8ZET - chains b and r of the 17 polymer chains in the assembly; structure by electron microscopy, 3.20 A resolution.

# Chain b
Protein: Photosystem I P700 chlorophyll a apoprotein A2
Source organism: Thalassiosira pseudonana CCMP1335
Notes: EC 1.97.1.12
Reference sequence: A0T0M9 (PSAB_THAPS); residues 2-733 here = UniProt positions 2-733
Sequence (732 residues; row label = number of the first residue in the row):
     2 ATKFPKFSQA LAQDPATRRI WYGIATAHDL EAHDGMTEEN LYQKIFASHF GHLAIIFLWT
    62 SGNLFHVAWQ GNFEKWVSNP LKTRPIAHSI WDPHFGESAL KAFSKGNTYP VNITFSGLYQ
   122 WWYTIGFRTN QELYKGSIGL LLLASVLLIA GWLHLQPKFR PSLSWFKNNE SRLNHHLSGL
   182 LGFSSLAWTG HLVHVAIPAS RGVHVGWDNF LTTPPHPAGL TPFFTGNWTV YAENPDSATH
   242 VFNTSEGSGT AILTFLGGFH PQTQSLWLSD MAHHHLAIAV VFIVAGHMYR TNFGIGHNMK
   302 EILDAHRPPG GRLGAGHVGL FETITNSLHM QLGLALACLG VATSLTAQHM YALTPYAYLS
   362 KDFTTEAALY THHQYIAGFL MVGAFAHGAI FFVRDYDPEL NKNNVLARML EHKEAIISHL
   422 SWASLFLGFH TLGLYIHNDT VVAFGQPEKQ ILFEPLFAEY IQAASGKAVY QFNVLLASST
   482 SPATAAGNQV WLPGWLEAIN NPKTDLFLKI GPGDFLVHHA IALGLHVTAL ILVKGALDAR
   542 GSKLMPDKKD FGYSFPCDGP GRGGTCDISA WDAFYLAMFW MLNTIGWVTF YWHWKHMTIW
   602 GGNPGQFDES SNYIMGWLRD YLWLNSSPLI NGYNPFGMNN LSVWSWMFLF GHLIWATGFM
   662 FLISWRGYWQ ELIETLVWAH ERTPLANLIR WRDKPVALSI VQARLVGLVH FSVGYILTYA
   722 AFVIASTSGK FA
Ion coordination: chlorophyll a Mg (32 sites), coordinated by H29, H50, H53, H67, H89, D93, H95, H155, H176, H177, H192, H195, H274, H275, H276, H288 and 16 more; 4Fe-4S cluster Fe near C558 (its only coordinating residue here)
Small-molecule neighbours:
  - Fucoxanthin (A86; (3S,3'S,5R,5'R,6S,6'R,8'R)-3,5'-dihydroxy-8-oxo-6',7'-didehydro-5,5',6,6',7,8-hexahydro-5,6-epoxy-beta,beta-caroten-3'- yl acetate): T226, G227, N228, V285
  - beta-carotene (BCR), molecule 1: G52, I56, L149
  - beta-carotene (BCR), molecule 2: L54, I57, F58, W60, G180, L181, F184, S185
  - beta-carotene (BCR), molecule 3: L187, L221, F224, F225, V281, I284, V285, H288
  - beta-carotene (BCR), molecule 4: M331, G334, L335, A338, V342, M382, A385, F386, G389, F393, A537
  - beta-carotene (BCR), molecule 5: F386, L407, M410, V534, L538
  - beta-carotene (BCR), molecule 6: W647, M648, F651, W670, L677
  - beta-carotene (BCR), molecule 7: T684, P685, L686
  - chlorophyll a (CLA), molecule 1: F5, F8, I25, A28, H29, L31, H34, S49, H53, I56
  - chlorophyll a (CLA), molecule 2: T18, I21, W22, I674, L677, V678, H681, I690, R691, W692, R693, D694, P696, V697
  - chlorophyll a (CLA), molecule 3: W22, F651, L654, I655, T658, M661, F662, L699, V707, V710, H711, V714
  - chlorophyll a (CLA), molecule 4: I25, A26, T27, A28, H29, D30, H330, L333, L337, F380, L381, V383, G384, A387, H388, I391, R395, Y554, W572, F575, V710, V714
  - chlorophyll a (CLA), molecule 5: H29, L31, Y43, I46, S49, H50, H53, L54, I57, F167, R173, H177, L181, L329, Q332, L333, A336, L337, L340
  - chlorophyll a (CLA), molecule 6: H29, H53, I56, I57, W60, F380, L381
  - chlorophyll a (CLA), molecule 7: F47, H50, F51, L54, W166, F167, N169, S172, R173, H176, H177, G180, L181, L182, F283, L340, A343, L346
  - chlorophyll a (CLA), molecule 8: F47, F51, V147, I150, A151, L154, H155, K159, F160, P162, W166
  - chlorophyll a (CLA), molecule 9: I56, L59, W60, S62, G63, F66, H67, W70, Q71, H89, S90, W92, L142
  - chlorophyll a (CLA), molecule 10: W60, T61, S117, G118, L119, W122, S185, A343, T344, T347, M351, Y357, L370, H373, H374, I377, L381
  - chlorophyll a (CLA), molecule 11: W60, N64, H67, V68, A88, H89, N113, I114, T115, F116, S117, L119, V644, W645, M648
  - chlorophyll a (CLA), molecule 12: W60, N64, F116, S117, L119, A369, L370, T372, H373, Y376, I377, F380, W645, I717, Y720, A721, V724, I725
  - chlorophyll a (CLA), molecule 13: T61, L65, W122, W123, L141, W208, F211, L212
  - chlorophyll a (CLA), molecule 14: H89, S90, I91, W92, D93, P94, H95, F96, F104, N113, S643, V644, W647
  - chlorophyll a (CLA), molecule 15: W122, T125, I126, L181, L182, S185, S186, W189, M272, H275, H276, I279, L346, T347, H350, M351, P356, Y357
  - chlorophyll a (CLA), molecule 16: I126, G127, F128, E133, G137, G140, L143, V147, S185, A188, W189, G191, H192, H195, V196, V206, G207, W208, F211
  - chlorophyll a (CLA), molecule 17: W166, N169, S172, H176, T292, N293, F294
  - chlorophyll a (CLA), molecule 18: N170, R173, L174, H177, L178, M300, L304, F322, I325, T326, L335, A336, C339, L340, A343
  - chlorophyll a (CLA), molecule 19: L174, L178, L182, V282, F283, A286, M289, Y290, M300, I303, L304
  - chlorophyll a (CLA), molecule 20: N175, H176, S179, G180, F184, I284, H288, Y290, T292, F294, I296
  - chlorophyll a (CLA), molecule 21: F184, L187, A188, T190, G191, V194, H195, F211, L212, T213, T214, P215, P216, H217, G220, L221, Y232, I253, L254, L277
  - chlorophyll a (CLA), molecule 22: F224, G227, W229, T230, Y232, A233, L254, T255, F256, H274, L277, A278, V281, V491, W492
  - chlorophyll a (CLA), molecule 23: T255, F256, G258, G259, L267, D271, M272, H274, H275, A278, I279, H350, L354, W492, W496
  - chlorophyll a (CLA), molecule 24: V285, A286, H288, M289, I296, G297, H298
  - chlorophyll a (CLA), molecule 25: M289, H298, E302, I303, A306, H307
  - chlorophyll a (CLA), molecule 26: I303, L304, H307, L314, H318, L321, I325, M331, V406, L407, M410
  - chlorophyll a (CLA), molecule 27: A306, H307, R308, P309, P310, R313, L314
  - chlorophyll a (CLA), molecule 28: R313, L314, G315, V406, R409, M410, E412, H413, A416, I417, H420
  - chlorophyll a (CLA), molecule 29: C339, V342, L346, Q349, H350, Y352, A353, L354, L507, F508
  - chlorophyll a (CLA), molecule 30: V342, S345, L346, Q349, Q375, G379, M382, F386, L526, T529, A530, L533, M582, T585, I586
  - chlorophyll a (CLA), molecule 31: Q349, Y352, Y371, F458, A459, I462, Q463, F508, L509, I511, H519, I522, L526, V589, Y592, W593, K596, H597
  - chlorophyll a (CLA), molecule 32: A416, H420, W423
  - chlorophyll a (CLA), molecule 33: I417, H420, L421, W423, A424, A523, L526, H527
  - chlorophyll a (CLA), molecule 34: S419, H420, S422, W423, L426
  - chlorophyll a (CLA), molecule 35: S422, S425, L426, G429, F430, L433, L524, V528, L531, I532, L577, F580, W581
  - chlorophyll a (CLA), molecule 36: W423, L426, F427, F430, H431
  - chlorophyll a (CLA), molecule 37: F427, L428, F454, E455, P456, L457, F458, A459, D515, F516, H519, H520, A523, H527
  - chlorophyll a (CLA), molecule 38: H431, G434, L435, I437, H438, T441, V442, K450, I452
  - chlorophyll a (CLA), molecule 39: T432, L433, Y436, A521, L524, N584, W588, F591, I615, W618, L619, L623, S627, I631, F649, H653, W656, F712, Y716, T719, Y720, F723
  - chlorophyll a (CLA), molecule 40: L433, I437, D440, L524, F580, W581, N584, W588, I615, L619, W656, F712
  - chlorophyll a (CLA), molecule 41: F458, Y461, F473
  - chlorophyll a (CLA), molecule 42: I462, A465, S466, L476, L477, W492, L493, W496, F508
  - chlorophyll a (CLA), molecule 43: L476, P483, A484, A487, G488, V491, W492
  - chlorophyll a (CLA), molecule 44: L619, L623, W624
  - chlorophyll a (CLA), molecule 45: W647, L650, F651, H653, L654, W656, A657
  - chlorophyll a (CLA), molecule 46: L654, A657, T658, F660, M661, I664, S665, Y669, W670, L673
  - chlorophyll a (CLA), molecule 47: L677, A680, H681, T684, A687, I690
  - chlorophyll a (CLA), molecule 48: W679, A680, R683, T684, P685
  - chlorophyll a (CLA), molecule 49: P685, L686, A687, L689
  - phylloquinone (PQN): I21, W22, M661, F662, S665, W666, R667, W670, I674, A698, L699, S700, A704
  - 4Fe-4S cluster (SF4): C558, D559, G560, P561, G565, T566, C567, W666, I701
Curated features (UniProtKB/Swiss-Prot):
  - binding site ([4Fe-4S] cluster): C558, C567
  - binding site (chlorophyll a): H653, M661, Y669
  - binding site (phylloquinone): W670

# Chain r
Protein: Tp-PsaR
Source organism: Thalassiosira pseudonana CCMP1335
Reference sequence: B8BRQ8 (B8BRQ8_THAPS); residue numbers follow UniProt; this construct covers 51-139
Sequence (89 residues; each row starts with the number of its first residue):
    51 DMTWEGEYPP SKVLGPIMSK MPSGLLAIIS MASLGVCVYS CVQTGFLLRE PGAIENGSWV
   111 RWYYVVEGLG GPLAWGTHVA SWIQRKNGM
Ion coordination: chlorophyll a Mg near H128 (its only coordinating residue here)
Small-molecule neighbours:
  - Fucoxanthin (A86; (3S,3'S,5R,5'R,6S,6'R,8'R)-3,5'-dihydroxy-8-oxo-6',7'-didehydro-5,5',6,6',7,8-hexahydro-5,6-epoxy-beta,beta-caroten-3'- yl acetate), molecule 1: G74, A77, S80, M81, L84, C87, C91, G118, G121, P122, A124, W125, H128, R135
  - Fucoxanthin (A86), molecule 2: W112, V116, L119
  - chlorophyll a (CLA), molecule 1: M52, P59, V63, L64, M68, P122, L123, W125, G126, T127, A130, I133
  - chlorophyll a (CLA), molecule 2: W54, P59, V129, W132, I133
  - chlorophyll a (CLA), molecule 3: V63, L64, G65, P66, I67, M68
  - chlorophyll a (CLA), molecule 4: L98, R99, W109
  - chlorophyll a (CLA), molecule 5: N106, G107, W109, V110, W112, V115
  - chlorophyll a (CLA), molecule 6: W125, H128, V129, S131, W132, R135

# Interface between chain b and chain r
Pairs across the interface (24; chain b residue first):
  T230(b) with N106(r)
  A233(b) with N106(r)
  E234(b) with N106(r)
  E302(b) with D51(r); M52(r)
  D305(b) with T53(r)
  A306(b) with M52(r); W54(r), hydrogen bond (backbone-side chain)
  R308(b) with W54(r), hydrogen bond (side chain-backbone); E55(r); G56(r), hydrogen bond (side chain-backbone)
  P310(b) with W54(r), hydrophobic; G56(r)
  P483(b) with R99(r), hydrogen bond (backbone-side chain)
  A486(b) with R99(r)
  A487(b) with L98(r); R99(r)
  Q490(b) with L98(r); E100(r), hydrogen bond (side chain-backbone); P101(r); G102(r), hydrogen bond (side chain-backbone); I104(r)
  V491(b) with L98(r), hydrophobic; W109(r)
Also at the interface, not in a pair above, chain b (15 interface residues in all): V319, N489
Also at the interface, not in a pair above, chain r (18 interface residues in all): E57, V63, G107, S108

# Overview
15 residues of chain b face 18 of chain r across their interface; the contacts include 6 hydrogen bonds. Among
the polar pairs are A306(b)-W54(r), R308(b)-W54(r) and R308(b)-G56(r). 5 chlorophyll a molecules and one
Fucoxanthin molecule are bound between chain b and chain r.
Here chain b is Photosystem I P700 chlorophyll a apoprotein A2 and chain r is Tp-PsaR, both from Thalassiosira
pseudonana CCMP1335. Entry 8ZET (Tp-PSI-FCPI-S in Thalassiosira pseudonana) was determined by electron
microscopy (same publication as 8ZEH).
